PDB entry 6WBR | X-ray diffraction, 2.91 A resolution | chains A and D of the 4 polymer chains in the assembly

[Chain A]
Name: CRISPR-associated endonuclease, Csn1 family
From: Acidothermus cellulolyticus (strain ATCC 43068 / 11B)
Reference sequence: A0LWB3 (A0LWB3_ACIC1); residue numbers follow UniProt; this construct covers 1-517, 685-1134
Sequence (977 residues; numbered 1 to 1138; 161 numbers in that range are skipped by the numbering (no residue carries them; nothing is unmodelled there); the number before each row is that of its first residue):
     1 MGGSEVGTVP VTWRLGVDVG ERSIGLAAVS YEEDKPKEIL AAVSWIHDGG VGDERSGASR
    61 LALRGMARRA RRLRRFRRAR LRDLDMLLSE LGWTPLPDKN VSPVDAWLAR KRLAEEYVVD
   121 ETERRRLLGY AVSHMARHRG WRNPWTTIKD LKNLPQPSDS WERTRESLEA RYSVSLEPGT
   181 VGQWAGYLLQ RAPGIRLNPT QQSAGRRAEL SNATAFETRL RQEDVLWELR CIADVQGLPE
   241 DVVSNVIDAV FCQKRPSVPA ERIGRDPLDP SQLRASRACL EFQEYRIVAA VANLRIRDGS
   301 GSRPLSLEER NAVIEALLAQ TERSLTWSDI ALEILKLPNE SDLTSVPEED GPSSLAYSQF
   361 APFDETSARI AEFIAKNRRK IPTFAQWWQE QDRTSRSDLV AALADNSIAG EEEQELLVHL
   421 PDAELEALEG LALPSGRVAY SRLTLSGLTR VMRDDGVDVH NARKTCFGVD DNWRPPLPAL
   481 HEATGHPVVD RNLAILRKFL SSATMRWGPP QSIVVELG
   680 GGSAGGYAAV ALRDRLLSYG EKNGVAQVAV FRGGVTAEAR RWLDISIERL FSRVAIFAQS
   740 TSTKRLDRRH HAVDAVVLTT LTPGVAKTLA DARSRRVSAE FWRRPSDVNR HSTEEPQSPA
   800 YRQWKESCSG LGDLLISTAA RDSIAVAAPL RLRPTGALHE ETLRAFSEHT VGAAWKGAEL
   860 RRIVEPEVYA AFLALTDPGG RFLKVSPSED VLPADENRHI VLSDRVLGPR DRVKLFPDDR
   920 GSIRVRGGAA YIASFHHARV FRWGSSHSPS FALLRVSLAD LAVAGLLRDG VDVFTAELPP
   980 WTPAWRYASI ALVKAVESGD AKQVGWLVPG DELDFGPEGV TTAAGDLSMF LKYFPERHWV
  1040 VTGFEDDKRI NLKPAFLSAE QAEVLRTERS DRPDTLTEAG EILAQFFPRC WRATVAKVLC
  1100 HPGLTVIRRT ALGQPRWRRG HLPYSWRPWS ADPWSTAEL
Disordered / not traced: 1-6, 204-209, 411-415, 680-681, 779-790, 1135-1138
Sequence notes: linker (518, 680-684); expression tag (1135-1138)
From the paper describing this entry:
  - binding site for the 10-nt DNA strand (chain D): Glu1044
  - binding site for the 30-nt DNA strand: Glu839, Glu840, Arg1088, Arg1091
  - specificity-determining residues: Glu1044, Arg1088, Arg1091
  - contacts within the chain: Glu1044-Arg1091 (salt bridge)
  - mutagenesis - R1088A: unchanged catalytic activity
  - mutagenesis - E1044A: decreased catalytic activity
  - mutagenesis - R1088A/R1091A: abolished catalytic activity
  - binding site for the 94-nt RNA strand: Asp48, Arg830, Gly835, Asp971, Val972, Arg1115

[Chain D]
Molecule: 10-nt DNA strand
Sequence (10 nucleotides; each row starts with the number of its first residue):
     1 ATACCTGGCG

[Chain A / chain D interface]
Contacting residue pairs (15; chain A residue first):
  Arg55(A) - DA1(D)  base contact
  Asp918(A) - DC5(D)  phosphate contact
  Arg919(A) - DA3(D)  phosphate contact
  Arg919(A) - DC4(D)  hydrogen bond to the sugar
  Ile931(A) - DC4(D)  phosphate contact
  Ser933(A) - DT2(D)  phosphate contact
  Ser933(A) - DA3(D)  phosphate contact
  Phe934(A) - DA3(D)  hydrogen bond to the phosphate
  Phe934(A) - DC4(D)  phosphate contact
  Arg954(A) - DC4(D)  salt bridge to the phosphate
  Thr1041(A) - DT2(D)  phosphate contact
  Gly1042(A) - DA3(D)  phosphate contact
  Phe1043(A) - DA3(D)  hydrogen bond to the phosphate
  Glu1044(A) - DA3(D)  sugar contact
  Glu1044(A) - DC4(D)  hydrogen bond to the base
Also at the interface, not in a pair above, chain A (15 interface residues in all): Arg1048, Asn1050, Arg1088, Arg1091

[Summary]
The interface between chain A and chain D involves 15 residues on one side and 5 on the other; the contacts
include 4 hydrogen bonds and 1 salt bridge. Polar contacts include Glu1044(A)-DC4(D), Arg919(A)-DC4(D) and
Phe934(A)-DA3(D). From the paper: a binding site for the 94-nt RNA strand at Asp48(A), Arg830(A) and Gly835(A)
among others; E1044A of chain A reduces catalytic activity; 3 substitutions were tested in all.
Here chain A is CRISPR-associated endonuclease, Csn1 family (Acidothermus cellulolyticus (strain ATCC 43068 /
11B)) and chain D is a 10-nt DNA strand. Entry 6WBR (Crystal structure of AceCas9 bound with guide RNA and DNA
with 5'-NNNCC-3' PAM) was determined by X-ray diffraction together with 6WC0 from the same study.
